Entry 6ZY6 (electron microscopy, 4.10 A resolution (low resolution: residue-level contacts below are approximate; hydrogen-bond / salt-bridge calls are withheld)); this record covers chains A and C of the 6 polymer chains in the assembly.

== Chain A ==
Molecule: DNA topoisomerase 2-alpha
Organism: Homo sapiens
Notes: EC 5.6.2.2
UniProtKB: P11388 (TOP2A_HUMAN); numbering as in UniProt (aligned over 1-1531)
Chain sequence (1531 residues; row label = number of the first residue in the row):
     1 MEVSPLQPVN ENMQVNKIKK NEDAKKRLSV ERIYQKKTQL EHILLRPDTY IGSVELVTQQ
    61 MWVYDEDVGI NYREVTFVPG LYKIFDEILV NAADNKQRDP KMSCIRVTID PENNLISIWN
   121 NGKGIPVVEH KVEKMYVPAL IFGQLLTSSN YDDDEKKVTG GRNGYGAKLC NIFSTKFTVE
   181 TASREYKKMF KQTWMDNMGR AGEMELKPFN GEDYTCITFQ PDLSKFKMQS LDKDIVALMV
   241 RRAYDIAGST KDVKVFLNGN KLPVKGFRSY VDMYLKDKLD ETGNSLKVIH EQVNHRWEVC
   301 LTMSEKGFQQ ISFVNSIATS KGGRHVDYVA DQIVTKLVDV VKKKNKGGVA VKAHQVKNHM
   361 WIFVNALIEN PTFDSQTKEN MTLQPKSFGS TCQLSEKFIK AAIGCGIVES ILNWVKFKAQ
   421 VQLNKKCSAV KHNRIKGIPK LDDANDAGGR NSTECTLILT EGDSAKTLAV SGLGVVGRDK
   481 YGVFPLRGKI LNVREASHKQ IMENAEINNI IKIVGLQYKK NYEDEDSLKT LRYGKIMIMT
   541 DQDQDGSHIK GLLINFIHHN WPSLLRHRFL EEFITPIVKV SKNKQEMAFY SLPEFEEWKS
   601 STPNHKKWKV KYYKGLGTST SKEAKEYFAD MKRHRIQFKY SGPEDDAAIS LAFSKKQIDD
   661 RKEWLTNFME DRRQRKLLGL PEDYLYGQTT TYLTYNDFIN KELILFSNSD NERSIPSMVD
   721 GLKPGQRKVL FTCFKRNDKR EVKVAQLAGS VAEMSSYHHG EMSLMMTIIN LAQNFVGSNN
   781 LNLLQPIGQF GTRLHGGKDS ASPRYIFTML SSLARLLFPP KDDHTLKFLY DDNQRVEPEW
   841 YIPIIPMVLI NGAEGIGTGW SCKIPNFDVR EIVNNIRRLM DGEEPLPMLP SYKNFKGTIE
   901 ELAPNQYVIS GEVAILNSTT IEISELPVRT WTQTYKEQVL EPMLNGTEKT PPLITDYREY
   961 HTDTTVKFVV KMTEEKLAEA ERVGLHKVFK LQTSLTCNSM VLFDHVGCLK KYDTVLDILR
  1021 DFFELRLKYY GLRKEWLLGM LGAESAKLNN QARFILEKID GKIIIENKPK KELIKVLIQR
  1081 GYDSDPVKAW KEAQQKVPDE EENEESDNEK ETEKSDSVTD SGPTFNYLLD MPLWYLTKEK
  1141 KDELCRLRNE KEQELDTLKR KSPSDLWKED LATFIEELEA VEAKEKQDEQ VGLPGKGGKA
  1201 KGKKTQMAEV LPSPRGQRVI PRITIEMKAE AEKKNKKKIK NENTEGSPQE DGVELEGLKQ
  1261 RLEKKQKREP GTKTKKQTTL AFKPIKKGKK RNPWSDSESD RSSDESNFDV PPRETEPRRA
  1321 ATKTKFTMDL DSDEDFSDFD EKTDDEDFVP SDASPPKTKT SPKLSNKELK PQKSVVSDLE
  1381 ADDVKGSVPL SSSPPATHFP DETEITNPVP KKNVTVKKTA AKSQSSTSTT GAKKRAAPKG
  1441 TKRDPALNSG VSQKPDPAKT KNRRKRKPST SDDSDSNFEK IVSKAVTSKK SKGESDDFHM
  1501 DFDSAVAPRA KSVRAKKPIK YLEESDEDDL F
Unresolved in the structure: 1-432, 1098-1120, 1216-1531
Small-molecule neighbours: Etoposide (EVP; (5S,5aR,8aR,9R)-9-(4-hydroxy-3,5-dimethoxyphenyl)-8-oxo-5,5a,6,8,8a,9-hexahydrofuro[3',4':6,7]naphtho[2,3-d][1,3]dioxol -5-yl 4,6-O-[(1R)-ethylidene]-beta-D-glucopyranoside): Gly462, Asp463, Arg487, Met762, Met766
Curated features (UniProtKB/Swiss-Prot):
  - region: Lys342 to Lys344 (Interaction with DNA), Lys990 to Ser999 (Interaction with DNA), Lys1433 to Lys1439 (Interaction with PLSCR1)
  - motif: Ile1018 to Lys1028 (Nuclear export signal)
  - active site: Tyr805 (O-(5'-phospho-DNA)-tyrosine intermediate)
  - binding site (ATP): Asn91, Asn120, Ser148 to Asn150, Gly161 to Lys168, Gln376 to Lys378
  - binding site (Mg(2+)): Glu461, Asp541, Asp543
  - site: Lys489 (Interaction with DNA), Asn492 (Interaction with DNA), Arg661 (Interaction with DNA), Lys662 (Interaction with DNA), Lys723 (Interaction with DNA), Tyr757 (Interaction with DNA), Ser763 (Interaction with DNA), Arg804 (Transition state stabilizer), Ile856 (Important for DNA bending), Trp931 (Interaction with DNA)
  - modified residue: Met1 (N-acetylmethionine), Ser4 (Phosphoserine), Thr282 (Phosphothreonine), Ser1106 (Phosphoserine), Thr1205 (Phosphothreonine), Ser1213 (Phosphoserine), Thr1244 (Phosphothreonine), Ser1247 (Phosphoserine), Ser1295 (Phosphoserine), Ser1297 (Phosphoserine), Ser1299 (Phosphoserine), Ser1302 (Phosphoserine), Thr1327 (Phosphothreonine), Ser1332 (Phosphoserine), Ser1337 (Phosphoserine), Thr1343 (Phosphothreonine), Ser1351 (Phosphoserine), Ser1354 (Phosphoserine), Ser1374 (Phosphoserine), Ser1377 (Phosphoserine) and 15 more in UniProt
  - cross-link (Glycyl lysine isopeptide (Lys-Gly)): Lys17 (interchain with G-Cter in SUMO2), Lys156 (interchain with G-Cter in SUMO2), Lys157 (interchain with G-Cter in SUMO2), Lys261 (interchain with G-Cter in SUMO2), Lys352 (interchain with G-Cter in SUMO2), Lys386 (interchain with G-Cter in SUMO2), Lys397 (interchain with G-Cter in SUMO2), Lys416 (interchain with G-Cter in SUMO2), Lys418 (interchain with G-Cter in SUMO2), Lys425 (interchain with G-Cter in SUMO2), Lys440 (interchain with G-Cter in SUMO2), Lys466 (interchain with G-Cter in SUMO2), Lys480 (interchain with G-Cter in SUMO2), Lys529 (interchain with G-Cter in SUMO2), Lys584 (interchain with G-Cter in SUMO2), Lys599 (interchain with G-Cter in SUMO2), Lys614 (interchain with G-Cter in SUMO2), Lys622 (interchain with G-Cter in SUMO2), Lys625 (interchain with G-Cter in SUMO2), Lys632 (interchain with G-Cter in SUMO2) and 24 more in UniProt
  - natural variant: Arg450 (R450Q: In teniposide (VM-26) resistant cells), Arg487 (R487K: In amsacrine resistant cells)
  - mutagenesis: Lys342 to Lys344 (Reduced enzyme activity; abolishes stimulation of ATPase activity upon DNA binding; Strongly reduced enzyme activity; abolishes stimulation of ATPase activity upon DNA binding), Glu461 (E461A/C: Impairs bending of target DNA. Strongly reduced DNA cleavage), Asp541 (D541A/C: Impairs bending of target DNA. Strongly reduced DNA cleavage), Asp543 (D543A/C: Impairs bending of target DNA. Strongly reduced DNA cleavage), Asp545 (D545A/C: Strongly reduced DNA cleavage), Ser1469 (S1469A: Abolishes binding to the antibody MPM2)

== Chain C ==
Molecule: 13-nt DNA strand
Sequence (13 nucleotides; row label = number of the first residue in the row):
     1 GAGGATGACG ATG

== How chain A and chain C interact ==
Residue-residue contacts (23):
  Gly488(A) - DG13(C)
  Lys489(A) - DT12(C)
  Lys489(A) - DG13(C)
  Ser497(A) - DT6(C)
  Asp545(A) - DG13(C)
  Arg713(A) - DT12(C)
  Lys723(A) - DA11(C)
  Tyr757(A) - DT12(C)
  His758(A) - DG13(C)
  His759(A) - DT12(C)
  His759(A) - DG13(C)
  Ser763(A) - DA11(C)
  Ser763(A) - DT12(C)
  Met766(A) - DT12(C)
  Thr767(A) - DA11(C)
  Asn770(A) - DA11(C)
  Lys798(A) - DG10(C)
  Glu854(A) - DC9(C)
  Glu854(A) - DG10(C)
  Ile856(A) - DC9(C)
  Ile856(A) - DG10(C)
  Arg929(A) - DA8(C)
  Arg929(A) - DC9(C)

== Summary ==
17 residues of chain A and 7 residues of chain C are in contact. Ligands of chain A: Etoposide. Curated
annotation (UniProt) lists active-site residue Tyr805(A), 16 ATP-binding residues, 3 Mg2+-binding residues and
8 mutagenesis sites on chain A.
Here chain A is DNA topoisomerase 2-alpha (Homo sapiens) and chain C is a 13-nt DNA strand. Entry 6ZY6
(Cryo-EM structure of the Human topoisomerase II alpha DNA-binding/cleavage domain in State 2) was determined
by electron microscopy together with 6ZY5, 6ZY7 and 6ZY8 from the same study.
